Entry 5D0X (X-ray diffraction, 2.60 A resolution); this record covers chains E and F of the 28 polymer chains in the assembly.

[Chain E]
Name: Proteasome subunit alpha type-6
Organism: Saccharomyces cerevisiae (strain ATCC 204508 / S288c)
Notes: EC 3.4.25.1
UniProtKB: P40302 (PSA6_YEAST); residues 0-233 here correspond to UniProt positions 1-234 (UniProt number = residue number + 1)
Sequence (234 residues; numbered 0 to 233; the number before each row is that of its first residue; numbering starts at 0):
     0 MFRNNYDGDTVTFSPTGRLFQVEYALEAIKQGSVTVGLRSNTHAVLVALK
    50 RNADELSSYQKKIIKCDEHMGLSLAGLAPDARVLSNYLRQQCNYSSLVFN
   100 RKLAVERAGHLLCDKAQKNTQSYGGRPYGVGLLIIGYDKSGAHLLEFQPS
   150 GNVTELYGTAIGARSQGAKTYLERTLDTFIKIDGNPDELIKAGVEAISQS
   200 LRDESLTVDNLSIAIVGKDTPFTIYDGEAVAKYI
Unresolved in the structure: 0-2
Curated features (UniProtKB/Swiss-Prot):
  - modified residue: Ser13 (Phosphoserine)
  - cross-link: Lys190 (Glycyl lysine isopeptide (Lys-Gly) (interchain with G-Cter in ubiquitin))

[Chain F]
Name: Probable proteasome subunit alpha type-7
Organism: Saccharomyces cerevisiae (strain ATCC 204508 / S288c)
Notes: EC 3.4.25.1
UniProtKB: P21242 (PSA7_YEAST); residues -3 to 284 here correspond to UniProt positions 1-288 (UniProt number = residue number + 4)
Sequence (288 residues; numbered -3 to 284; the number before each row is that of its first residue; numbers below 1 keep their minus sign (Met-3 is residue -3)):
    -3 MTSIGTGYDLSNSVFSPDGRNFQVEYAVKAVENGTTSIGIKCNDGVVFAV
    47 EKLITSKLLVPQKNVKIQVVDRHIGCVYSGLIPDGRHLVNRGREEAASFK
    97 KLYKTPIPIPAFADRLGQYVQAHTLYNSVRPFGVSTIFGGVDKNGAHLYM
   147 LEPSGSYWGYKGAATGKGRQSAKAELEKLVDHHPEGLSAREAVKQAAKII
   197 YLAHEDNKEKDFELEISWCSLSETNGLHKFVKGDLLQEAIDFAQKEINGD
   247 DDEDEDDSDNVMSSDDENAPVATNANATTDQEGDIHLE
Unresolved in the structure: -3 to 1, 245-284
Curated features (UniProtKB/Swiss-Prot):
  - modified residue: Thr-2 (N-acetylthreonine)

[How chain E and chain F interact]
Residue-residue contacts (63; chain E residue first):
  Asn4(E) - Leu6(F)
  Tyr5(E) - Asp5(F)  hydrogen bond
  Tyr5(E) - Leu6(F)  hydrophobic
  Thr9(E) - Arg126(F)
  Val10(E) - Gln19(F)
  Val10(E) - Asn123(F)
  Val10(E) - Ser124(F)
  Val10(E) - Val125(F)
  Val10(E) - Arg126(F)
  Thr11(E) - Leu6(F)
  Thr11(E) - Gln19(F)
  Phe12(E) - Gln19(F)
  Phe12(E) - Tyr22(F)  hydrophobic
  Phe12(E) - Ala23(F)  hydrophobic
  Phe12(E) - Arg126(F)
  Phe12(E) - Pro127(F)
  Ser13(E) - Tyr22(F)
  Pro14(E) - Tyr22(F)  hydrophobic
  Pro14(E) - Lys25(F)
  Thr15(E) - Lys25(F)
  Gly16(E) - Tyr22(F)
  Gly16(E) - Lys25(F)
  Gly16(E) - Ala26(F)
  Leu18(E) - Leu77(F)  hydrophobic
  Leu18(E) - Arg126(F)
  His109(E) - Arg82(F)
  Cys112(E) - Arg82(F)
  Asp113(E) - Arg82(F)  salt bridge
  Asp113(E) - Asn86(F)
  Gln116(E) - Pro79(F)
  Gln116(E) - Asp80(F)
  Gln116(E) - His83(F)  hydrogen bond
  Gln116(E) - Arg126(F)
  Thr119(E) - Arg126(F)  hydrogen bond (backbone-side chain)
  Gln120(E) - His119(F)
  Gln120(E) - Val125(F)
  Gln120(E) - Arg126(F)  hydrogen bond (backbone-backbone)
  Gln120(E) - Phe128(F)
  Ser121(E) - Ser124(F)
  Tyr122(E) - Ser124(F)  hydrogen bond (backbone-backbone)
  Ser149(E) - Pro79(F)
  Gly150(E) - Pro79(F)
  Asn151(E) - Ile78(F)
  Asn151(E) - Pro79(F)
  Thr153(E) - Leu55(F)
  Thr153(E) - Asn60(F)
  Glu154(E) - Val56(F)
  Glu154(E) - Lys59(F)
  Glu154(E) - Asn60(F)  hydrogen bond (backbone-side chain)
  Leu155(E) - Leu54(F)
  Leu155(E) - Leu55(F)
  Leu155(E) - Val56(F)
  Tyr156(E) - Leu54(F)  hydrogen bond (backbone-backbone)
  Tyr156(E) - Leu55(F)
  Tyr156(E) - Val56(F)
  Tyr156(E) - Pro57(F)
  Gly157(E) - Leu54(F)
  Lys168(E) - Leu54(F)
  Leu171(E) - Leu54(F)
  Glu172(E) - Ser52(F)  hydrogen bond
  Glu172(E) - Lys53(F)  hydrogen bond (side chain-backbone)
  Glu172(E) - Leu54(F)
  Leu175(E) - Lys53(F)
Other interface residues (no listed pair), chain E (34 interface residues in all): Arg38, Val152, Phe178
Other interface residues (no listed pair), chain F (30 interface residues in all): Gly129

[Summary]
The interface between chain E and chain F involves 34 residues on one side and 30 on the other, with 9
hydrogen bonds and 1 salt bridge. Polar pairs include Asp113(E)-Arg82(F), Tyr5(E)-Asp5(F) and
Gln116(E)-His83(F).
Chain E is Proteasome subunit alpha type-6 and chain F is Probable proteasome subunit alpha type-7, both from
Saccharomyces cerevisiae (strain ATCC 204508 / S288c); the structure, Yeast 20S proteasome beta5-T1S mutant in
complex with Bortezomib, was determined by X-ray diffraction together with 5CZ4, 5CZ5, 5CZ6, 5CZ7, 5CZ8, 5CZ9
and 16 further entries from the same study.
